PDB entry 9KVE | electron microscopy, 2.98 A resolution | chains A and B of the 7 polymer chains in the assembly

# Chain A
Name: The heavy chain of 4C1
Organism: Macaca mulatta
Sequence (128 residues; numbered 1 to 128; the number before each row is that of its first residue):
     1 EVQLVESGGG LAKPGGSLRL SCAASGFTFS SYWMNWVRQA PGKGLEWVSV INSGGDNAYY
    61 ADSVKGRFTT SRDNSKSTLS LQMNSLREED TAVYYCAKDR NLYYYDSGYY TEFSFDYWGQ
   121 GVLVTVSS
Disulfides: C22-C96

# Chain B
Name: The light chain of 4C1
Organism: Macaca mulatta
Sequence (110 residues; numbered 1 to 110; the number before each row is that of its first residue):
     1 QSVLTQPPSV SGDPGQSVTI SCTGSSSNIG GYYVNWYQQF PGTAPKLLIY DDNNRPSGVS
    61 DRFSGSKSGT SASLTITGLQ PGDEADYHCS GWDSSLSAVL FGRGTRLTVL
Disulfides: C22-C89

# How chain A and chain B interact
Pairs across the interface (26):
  Q39(A) - Q39(B)  hydrogen bond
  G44(A) - R103(B)
  L45(A) - H88(B)
  L45(A) - F101(B)
  L45(A) - G102(B)
  W47(A) - A98(B)  hydrophobic
  W47(A) - V99(B)
  Y95(A) - Q39(B)  hydrogen bond
  R100(A) - Y50(B)
  Y109(A) - W92(B)
  Y109(A) - S97(B)
  T111(A) - W92(B)  hydrogen bond
  E112(A) - Y32(B)
  E112(A) - Y33(B)
  F113(A) - W92(B)  hydrophobic
  F113(A) - V99(B)  hydrophobic
  S114(A) - N35(B)  hydrogen bond
  S114(A) - Y37(B)
  S114(A) - D51(B)
  F115(A) - Y37(B)  hydrogen bond (backbone-side chain)
  F115(A) - L47(B)
  F115(A) - F101(B)  hydrophobic
  D116(A) - L47(B)
  W118(A) - Y37(B)
  W118(A) - P45(B)
  G119(A) - A44(B)
Interface residues without a listed pair, chain A (18 interface residues in all): V37, E46, Y110
Interface residues without a listed pair, chain B (20 interface residues in all): T43, K46

# In short
18 residues of chain A face 20 of chain B across their interface; the contacts include 5 hydrogen bonds. Polar
pairs include Q39(A)-Q39(B), Y95(A)-Q39(B) and T111(A)-W92(B).
Here chain A is the heavy chain of 4C1 and chain B is the light chain of 4C1, both from Macaca mulatta. Entry
9KVE (Cryo-EM structure of SARS-CoV-2 prototype spike protein in complex with triple-nAb 4H1, 4A5 and 4C1) was
determined by electron microscopy.
